PDB entry 4J8R | X-ray diffraction, 2.30 A resolution | chains B and I of the 3 polymer chains in the assembly

[Chain B]
Name: Heavy chain of POM2 Fab
Source organism: Mus musculus
Notes: antibody fragment or engineered binder
Amino-acid sequence (220 residues; numbered 2 to 212 plus 9 insertion-coded residues; the number before each row is that of its first residue; a row labelled like 82A-82C holds insertion residues (82A, then the next letters in order)):
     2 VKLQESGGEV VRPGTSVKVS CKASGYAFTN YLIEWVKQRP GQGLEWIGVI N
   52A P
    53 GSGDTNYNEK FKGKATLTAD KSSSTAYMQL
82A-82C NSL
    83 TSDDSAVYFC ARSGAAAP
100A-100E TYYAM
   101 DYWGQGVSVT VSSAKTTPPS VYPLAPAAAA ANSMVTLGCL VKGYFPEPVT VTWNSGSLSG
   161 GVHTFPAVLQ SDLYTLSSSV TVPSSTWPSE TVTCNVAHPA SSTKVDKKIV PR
Cystine bridges: Cys-22/Cys-92, Cys-139/Cys-194

[Chain I]
Name: Major prion protein
Reference sequence: P04925 (PRIO_MOUSE); residues 1-16 here correspond to UniProt positions 67-82 (UniProt number = residue number + 66)
Amino-acid sequence (16 residues; row label = number of the first residue in the row):
     1 PHGGSWGQPH GGSWGQ
Not modelled in the structure: 10-16
Swiss-Prot annotation at these positions:
  - binding site (Cu(2+)): His-2, Gly-3, Gly-4, His-10, Gly-11, Gly-12

[Chain B / chain I interface]
Contacting residue pairs (16):
  Val-50(B) with Pro-1(I)
  Asn-58(B) with Pro-1(I); His-2(I)
  Pro-100(B) with Pro-1(I), hydrophobic; His-2(I), hydrogen bond (backbone-backbone)
  Thr-100A(B) with Pro-1(I); Gly-3(I); Ser-5(I), hydrogen bond
  Tyr-100B(B) with Pro-1(I), hydrogen bond (side chain-backbone); His-2(I); Gly-3(I), hydrogen bond (backbone-backbone); Gly-4(I); Ser-5(I), hydrogen bond (backbone-backbone)
  Tyr-100C(B) with Ser-5(I); Trp-6(I), hydrophobic
  Ala-100D(B) with Trp-6(I)
Other interface residues (no listed pair), chain B (11 interface residues in all): Leu-33, Gly-96, Ala-97, Ala-99
Other interface residues (no listed pair), chain I (7 interface residues in all): Gln-8
Interface features reported in the paper:
  - specific contacts: Pro-1(I)/Thr-100A(B) (backbone contact), Pro-1(I)/Val-50(B) (hydrophobic contact), Pro-1(I)/Asn-58(B) (hydrophobic contact)
  - epitope / paratope residues, chain I: Pro-1(I)

[Summary]
The interface between chain B and chain I involves 11 residues on one side and 7 on the other, with 5 hydrogen
bonds. Among the polar pairs are Tyr-100B(B)/Pro-1(I), Thr-100A(B)/Ser-5(I) and Pro-100(B)/His-2(I). The
authors report a backbone contact between Pro-1(I) and Thr-100A(B); hydrophobic contacts between Pro-1(I) and
Val-50(B) and Pro-1(I) and Asn-58(B). The paper reports the epitope/paratope residue Pro-1(I).
Here chain B is Heavy chain of POM2 Fab (Mus musculus) and chain I is Major prion protein. Entry 4J8R
(Structure of an octapeptide repeat of the prion protein bound to the POM2 Fab antibody fragment) was
determined by X-ray diffraction.
